2R6K - chains A and B; structure by X-ray diffraction, 2.51 A resolution.

== Chain A (and B) ==
Protein: Glutathione S-transferase A1
From: Homo sapiens
Notes: EC 2.5.1.18; chain B of this document is another copy of the same molecule, construct and numbering; everything in this record applies to it too
UniProt: P08263 (GSTA1_HUMAN); residues 1-222 here = UniProt positions 1-222
Sequence (222 residues; row label = number of the first residue in the row):
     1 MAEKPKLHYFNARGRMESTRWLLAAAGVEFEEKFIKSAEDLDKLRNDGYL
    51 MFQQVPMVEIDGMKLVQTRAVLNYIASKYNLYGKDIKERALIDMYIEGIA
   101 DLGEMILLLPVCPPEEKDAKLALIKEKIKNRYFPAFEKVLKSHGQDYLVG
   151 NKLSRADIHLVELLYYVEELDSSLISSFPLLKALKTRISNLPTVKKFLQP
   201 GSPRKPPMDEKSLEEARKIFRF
Not modelled in the structure: 1 (chain B: 1-3)
Differences from the reference sequence: engineered mutation V71 (Ile in P08263)
Small-molecule neighbours: S-hexylglutathione (GTX): Y9, G14, R15, R45, Q53, Q54, V55, P56, Q67, T68, L107, V111, M208, L213, F220, F222
From the paper describing this entry:
  - mutagenesis - I71V: unchanged catalytic activity on CDNB
  - mutagenesis - I71V: decreased stability

== How chain A and chain B interact ==
Residue-residue contacts - 63 pairs, chain A then chain B:
  R45(A) - R131(B)
  M51(A) - M94(B)  hydrophobic
  M51(A) - Y95(B)  hydrophobic
  M51(A) - A135(B)
  M51(A) - F136(B)  hydrophobic
  M51(A) - V139(B)  hydrophobic
  F52(A) - M94(B)
  F52(A) - G98(B)
  F52(A) - R131(B)  hydrogen bond (backbone-side chain)
  F52(A) - Y132(B)  hydrophobic
  F52(A) - A135(B)  hydrophobic
  F52(A) - F136(B)  hydrophobic
  Q53(A) - R131(B)
  Q54(A) - R131(B)
  D61(A) - K87(B)  hydrogen bond (backbone-side chain)
  K64(A) - M94(B)
  L65(A) - M94(B)  hydrophobic
  V66(A) - M94(B)
  Q67(A) - M94(B)
  Q67(A) - E97(B)
  Q67(A) - G98(B)
  Q67(A) - D101(B)  hydrogen bond
  R69(A) - R69(B)
  R69(A) - E97(B)  salt bridge
  A70(A) - D93(B)
  A70(A) - M94(B)
  N73(A) - D93(B)  hydrogen bond
  Y74(A) - I86(B)  hydrophobic
  Y74(A) - A90(B)  hydrophobic
  K78(A) - I86(B)
  Y82(A) - N73(B)
  I86(A) - Y74(B)
  I86(A) - S77(B)
  I86(A) - K78(B)
  K87(A) - D61(B)  hydrogen bond (side chain-backbone)
  R89(A) - N73(B)
  R89(A) - Y82(B)  hydrogen bond
  R89(A) - R89(B)
  A90(A) - M63(B)  hydrophobic
  A90(A) - L65(B)
  A90(A) - Y74(B)  hydrophobic
  D93(A) - A70(B)
  D93(A) - N73(B)  hydrogen bond
  M94(A) - F52(B)
  M94(A) - V66(B)
  M94(A) - Q67(B)
  M94(A) - A70(B)
  Y95(A) - M51(B)  hydrophobic
  E97(A) - Q67(B)  hydrogen bond (backbone-side chain)
  E97(A) - R69(B)
  G98(A) - F52(B)
  G98(A) - Q67(B)
  D101(A) - Q67(B)  hydrogen bond
  R131(A) - R45(B)
  R131(A) - F52(B)  hydrogen bond (side chain-backbone)
  R131(A) - Q53(B)
  R131(A) - Q54(B)
  Y132(A) - F52(B)  hydrophobic
  A135(A) - M51(B)
  A135(A) - F52(B)  hydrophobic
  F136(A) - M51(B)  hydrophobic
  F136(A) - F52(B)  hydrophobic
  V139(A) - M51(B)  hydrophobic
Also at the interface, not in a pair above, chain A (34 interface residues in all): M63, S77, L91
Also at the interface, not in a pair above, chain B (33 interface residues in all): K64

== Summary ==
Chain A and chain B form an interface of 34 and 33 residues respectively, with 10 hydrogen bonds and 1 salt
bridge. Polar pairs include R69(A)-E97(B), F52(A)-R131(B) and D61(A)-K87(B). Ligands of chain A:
S-hexylglutathione. From the paper: I71V of chain A reduces stability; I71V of chain A leaves catalytic
activity on CDNB unchanged.
Both chains are Glutathione S-transferase A1 (Homo sapiens). Entry 2R6K (Crystal structure of an I71V hGSTA1-1
mutant in complex with S-hexylglutathione) was determined by X-ray diffraction together with 3KTL from the
same study.
